4J88 - chain A; structure by X-ray diffraction, 2.08 A resolution.

# Chain A
Protein: Green fluorescent protein
From: Aequorea victoria
UniProtKB: P42212 (GFP_AEQVI); aligned to UniProt positions 2-238 over residues 2-238
Amino-acid sequence (245 residues; numbered 0 to 246; 2 numbers in that range are skipped by the numbering (no residue carries them; nothing is unmodelled there); the number before each row is that of its first residue; numbering starts at 0):
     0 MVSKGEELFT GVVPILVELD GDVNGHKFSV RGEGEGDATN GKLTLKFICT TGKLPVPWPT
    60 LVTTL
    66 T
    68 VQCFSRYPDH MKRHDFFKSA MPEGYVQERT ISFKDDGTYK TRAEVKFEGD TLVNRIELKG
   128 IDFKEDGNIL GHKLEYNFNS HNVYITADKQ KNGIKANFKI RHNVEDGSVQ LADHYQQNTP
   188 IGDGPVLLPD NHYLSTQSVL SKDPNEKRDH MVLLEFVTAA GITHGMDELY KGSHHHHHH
Disordered / not traced: 0-1, 232-246
Covalently attached groups: covalent link Leu64-Thr66; covalent link Thr66-Val68
Modified positions: Thr66 ([(4Z)-2-[(1R,2R)-1-amino-2-hydroxypropyl]-4-(4-azidobenzylidene)-5-oxo-4,5-dihydro-1H-imidazol-1-yl]acetic acid; CQ1)
Differences from the reference sequence: expression tag (0-1, 239-246); engineered mutation Arg30 (Ser in P42212), Asn39 (Tyr in P42212), Arg80 (Gln in P42212), Ser99 (Phe in P42212), Thr105 (Asn in P42212), Phe145 (Tyr in P42212), Thr153 (Met in P42212), Ala163 (Val in P42212), Val171 (Ile in P42212), Val206 (Ala in P42212)

# Summary
Chain A is Green fluorescent protein (Aequorea victoria); the structure, Dark-state structure of sfGFP
containing the unnatural amino acid p-azido-phenylalanine at residue 66, was determined by X-ray diffraction,
deposited together with 4J89 and 4J8A.
